PDB entry 4NE1 | X-ray diffraction, 6.50 A resolution (low resolution: residue-level contacts below are approximate; hydrogen-bond / salt-bridge calls are withheld) | chains F and K of the 24 polymer chains in the assembly

== Chain F ==
Molecule: 26-nt DNA strand
Sequence (26 nucleotides; each row starts with the number of its first residue):
     1 TTTTTTTTTT TTTTTTTTTT TTTTTT

== Chain K ==
Protein: Centromere protein S
From: Homo sapiens
UniProtKB: Q8N2Z9 (CENPS_HUMAN); residues 14-118 here = UniProt positions 14-118
Amino-acid sequence (105 residues; row label = number of the first residue in the row):
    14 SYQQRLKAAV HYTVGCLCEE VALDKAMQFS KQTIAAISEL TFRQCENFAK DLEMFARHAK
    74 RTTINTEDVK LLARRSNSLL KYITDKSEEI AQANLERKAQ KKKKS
Differences from the reference sequence: conflict Ala39 (Glu in Q8N2Z9), Ala106 (Ile in Q8N2Z9)
What the authors report for this chain:
  - mutagenesis - K73A/K94A/K99A/R110A, K73A/R74A: abolished binding to the 26-nt DNA strand
  - mutagenesis - K73A/K94A/K99A/R110A: unchanged binding to FANCM
  - mutagenesis - K73A/K94A/K99A/R110A: decreased growth in response to mitomycin C (MMC)
  - mutagenesis - K73A/K94A/K99A/R110A: decreased signaling

== How chain F and chain K interact ==
Pairs across the interface (5):
  DT10(F) - Lys115(K)
  DT11(F) - Lys114(K)
  DT11(F) - Lys115(K)
  DT12(F) - Lys114(K)
  DT13(F) - Arg110(K)
Interface residues without a listed pair, chain K (4 interface residues in all): Lys117

== In short ==
The chain F/chain K interface involves 4 residues from each chain. The paper reports that K73A/K94A/K99A/R110A
and K73A/R74A of chain K abolish binding to the 26-nt DNA strand; K73A/K94A/K99A/R110A of chain K reduce
growth in response to mitomycin C (MMC).
Chain F is a 26-nt DNA strand and chain K is Centromere protein S (Homo sapiens); the structure, Human MHF1
MHF2 DNA complexes, was determined by X-ray diffraction together with 4NDY, 4NE3, 4NE5 and 4NE6 from the same
study.
